PDB entry 7YFE | electron microscopy, 3.40 A resolution | chains E and e of the 25 polymer chains in the assembly

Chain E (and e):
Protein: RNA helicase
Source organism: Mammalian orthoreovirus 3
Notes: EC 3.6.4.13; chain e of this document is another copy of the same molecule, construct and numbering; everything in this record applies to it too
UniProtKB: C9E874 (C9E874_9REOV); residues 1-1275 here = UniProt positions 1-1275
Amino-acid sequence (1275 residues; row label = number of the first residue in the row):
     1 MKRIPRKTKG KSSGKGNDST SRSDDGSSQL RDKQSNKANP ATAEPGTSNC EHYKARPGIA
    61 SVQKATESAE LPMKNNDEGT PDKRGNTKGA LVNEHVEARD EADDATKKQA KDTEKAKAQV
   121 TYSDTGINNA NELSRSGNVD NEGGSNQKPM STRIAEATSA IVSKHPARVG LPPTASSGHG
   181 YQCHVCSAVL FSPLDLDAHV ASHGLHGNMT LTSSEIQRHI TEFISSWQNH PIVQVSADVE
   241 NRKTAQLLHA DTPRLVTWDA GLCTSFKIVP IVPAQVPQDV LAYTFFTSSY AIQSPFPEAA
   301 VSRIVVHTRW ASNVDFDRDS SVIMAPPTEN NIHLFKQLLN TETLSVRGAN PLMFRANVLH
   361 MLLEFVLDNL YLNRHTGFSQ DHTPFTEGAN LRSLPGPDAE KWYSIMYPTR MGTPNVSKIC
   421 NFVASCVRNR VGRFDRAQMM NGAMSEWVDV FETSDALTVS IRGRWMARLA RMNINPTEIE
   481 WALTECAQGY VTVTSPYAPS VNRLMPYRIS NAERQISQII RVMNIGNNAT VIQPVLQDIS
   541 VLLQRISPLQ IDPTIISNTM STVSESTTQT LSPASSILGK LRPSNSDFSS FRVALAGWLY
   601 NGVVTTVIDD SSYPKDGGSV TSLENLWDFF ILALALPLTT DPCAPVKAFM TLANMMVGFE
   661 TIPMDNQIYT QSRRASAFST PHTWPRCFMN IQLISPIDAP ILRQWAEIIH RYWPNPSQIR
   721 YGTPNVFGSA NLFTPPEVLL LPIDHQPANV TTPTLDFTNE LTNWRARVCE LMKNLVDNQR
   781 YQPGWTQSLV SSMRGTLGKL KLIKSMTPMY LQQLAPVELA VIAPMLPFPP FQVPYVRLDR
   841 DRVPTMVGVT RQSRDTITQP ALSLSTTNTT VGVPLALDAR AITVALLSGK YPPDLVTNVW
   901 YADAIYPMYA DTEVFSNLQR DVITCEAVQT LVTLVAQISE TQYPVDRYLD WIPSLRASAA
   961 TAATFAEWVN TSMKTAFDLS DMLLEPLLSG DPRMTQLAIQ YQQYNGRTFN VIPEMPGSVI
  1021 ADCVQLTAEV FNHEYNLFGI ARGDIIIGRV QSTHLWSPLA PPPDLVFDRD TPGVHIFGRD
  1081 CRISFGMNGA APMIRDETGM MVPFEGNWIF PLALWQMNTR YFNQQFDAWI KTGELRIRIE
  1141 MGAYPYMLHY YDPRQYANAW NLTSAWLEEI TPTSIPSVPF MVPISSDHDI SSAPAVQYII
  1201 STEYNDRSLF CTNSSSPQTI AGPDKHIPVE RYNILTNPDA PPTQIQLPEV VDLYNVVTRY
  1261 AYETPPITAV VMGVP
Unresolved in the structure: 1-214 (chain e: 1-181, 209-217, 563-570)

Interface between chain E and chain e:
Residue-residue contacts (96):
  Val-235(E) / Asn-558(e)
  Val-239(E) / Ser-561(e)
  Glu-240(E) / Ser-561(e)
  Glu-240(E) / Thr-562(e)
  Leu-339(E) / Asp-894(e)
  Glu-342(E) / Asp-894(e)
  Asn-527(E) / Ser-791(e)
  Asn-527(E) / Ser-792(e)
  Asn-527(E) / Gly-795(e)
  Asp-609(E) / Gln-787(e)
  Asp-610(E) / Thr-786(e)
  Ile-668(E) / Phe-659(e)  hydrophobic
  Ile-668(E) / Pro-783(e)  hydrophobic
  Tyr-669(E) / Gln-779(e)  hydrogen bond (side chain-backbone)
  Tyr-669(E) / Gln-782(e)
  Arg-673(E) / Pro-783(e)
  Arg-673(E) / Gly-784(e)
  Ser-676(E) / Thr-786(e)
  Ala-677(E) / Trp-785(e)
  Ser-679(E) / Thr-786(e)
  Ser-679(E) / Ser-788(e)
  Thr-680(E) / Asn-778(e)
  Thr-680(E) / Gln-779(e)  hydrogen bond
  His-682(E) / Asn-778(e)
  Met-846(E) / Arg-794(e)
  Gln-852(E) / Leu-755(e)
  Gln-852(E) / Leu-802(e)
  Ser-853(E) / Leu-755(e)
  Arg-854(E) / Leu-755(e)
  Arg-854(E) / Phe-757(e)
  Asp-855(E) / Leu-755(e)
  Thr-866(E) / Lys-801(e)
  Thr-867(E) / Leu-802(e)
  Thr-869(E) / Gly-795(e)
  Thr-870(E) / Ser-791(e)
  Thr-870(E) / Arg-794(e)  hydrogen bond
  Thr-870(E) / Gly-795(e)
  Gly-872(E) / Ser-791(e)  hydrogen bond (backbone-side chain)
  Gly-872(E) / Ser-792(e)
  Pro-874(E) / Ser-788(e)
  Ala-876(E) / Gln-787(e)
  Arg-956(E) / Asn-749(e)
  Arg-956(E) / Val-750(e)
  Arg-956(E) / Thr-751(e)
  Ala-957(E) / Thr-751(e)
  Ser-958(E) / Val-750(e)
  Ser-958(E) / Met-806(e)
  Ala-959(E) / Thr-754(e)
  Ala-959(E) / Met-806(e)  hydrophobic
  Ala-960(E) / Tyr-891(e)
  Thr-961(E) / Pro-893(e)  hydrogen bond (side chain-backbone)
  Thr-964(E) / Pro-893(e)
  Leu-988(E) / Lys-804(e)
  Ser-989(E) / Lys-804(e)
  Gly-990(E) / Lys-804(e)  hydrogen bond (backbone-side chain)
  Asp-991(E) / Lys-804(e)
  Pro-992(E) / Lys-804(e)
  Arg-993(E) / Thr-751(e)
  Arg-993(E) / Thr-752(e)
  Arg-993(E) / Pro-753(e)
  Met-994(E) / Pro-753(e)  hydrophobic
  Arg-1079(E) / Val-1274(e)
  Cys-1081(E) / Met-1272(e)
  Arg-1082(E) / Glu-480(e)  salt bridge
  Arg-1082(E) / Thr-492(e)
  Arg-1082(E) / Val-493(e)
  Arg-1082(E) / Thr-494(e)
  Phe-1085(E) / His-184(e)
  Phe-1085(E) / Pro-496(e)  hydrophobic
  Phe-1085(E) / Tyr-497(e)
  Met-1087(E) / Pro-499(e)
  Ala-1113(E) / Pro-1275(e)  hydrophobic
  Leu-1114(E) / Pro-1275(e)  hydrophobic
  Met-1117(E) / Trp-227(e)
  Met-1117(E) / Asn-898(e)
  Met-1117(E) / Val-899(e)  hydrophobic
  Met-1117(E) / Gly-1273(e)
  Asn-1118(E) / Ser-226(e)  hydrogen bond
  Asn-1118(E) / Met-1272(e)
  Asn-1118(E) / Gly-1273(e)
  Thr-1119(E) / Ser-226(e)
  Thr-1119(E) / Trp-227(e)
  Arg-1120(E) / Ser-187(e)  hydrogen bond (side chain-backbone)
  Arg-1120(E) / Ile-224(e)
  Arg-1120(E) / Ser-225(e)  hydrogen bond (side chain-backbone)
  Arg-1120(E) / Ser-226(e)  hydrogen bond (backbone-backbone)
  Arg-1120(E) / Gln-228(e)  hydrogen bond (side chain-backbone)
  Arg-1120(E) / Asn-229(e)
  Tyr-1121(E) / Ser-187(e)
  Tyr-1121(E) / Ser-226(e)
  Tyr-1121(E) / Met-1272(e)  hydrophobic
  Gln-1124(E) / Gln-182(e)
  Gln-1124(E) / Ser-187(e)
  Gln-1124(E) / Val-189(e)
  Pro-1172(E) / Trp-227(e)  hydrophobic
  Pro-1172(E) / Val-899(e)
Other interface residues (no listed pair), chain E (69 interface residues in all): Ser-236, Lys-243, Leu-352, Met-353, Gly-526, Val-607, Thr-683, Asn-868, Val-873, Leu-955, Ala-963, Gln-1116, Gln-1125
Other interface residues (no listed pair), chain e (65 interface residues in all): Val-185, Thr-484, Gly-658, Asp-756, Asp-777, Thr-796, Gly-798, Lys-799, Leu-895, Val-896

Summary:
Chain E and chain e form an interface of 69 and 65 residues respectively, with 11 hydrogen bonds and 1 salt
bridge. Among the polar pairs are Arg-1082(E)/Glu-480(e), Tyr-669(E)/Gln-779(e) and Thr-680(E)/Gln-779(e).
Both chains are RNA helicase (Mammalian orthoreovirus 3). Entry 7YFE (In situ structure of polymerase complex
of mammalian reovirus in virion) was determined by electron microscopy (same publication as 7YED, 7YEV, 7YEZ
and 7YF0).
